5ZO4 - chains A and B; structure by X-ray diffraction, 2.50 A resolution.

# Chain A (and B)
Name: Putative 3'-5' exonuclease family protein
Source organism: Agrobacterium fabrum str. J-07
Notes: EC 3.1.13.-; chain B of this document is another copy of the same molecule, construct and numbering; everything in this record applies to it too
UniProtKB: A0A1S7QSB2 (A0A1S7QSB2_9RHIZ); numbering as in UniProt (aligned over 1-208)
Sequence (212 residues; row label = number of the first residue in the row; numbers below 1 keep their minus sign (Gly-3 is residue -3)):
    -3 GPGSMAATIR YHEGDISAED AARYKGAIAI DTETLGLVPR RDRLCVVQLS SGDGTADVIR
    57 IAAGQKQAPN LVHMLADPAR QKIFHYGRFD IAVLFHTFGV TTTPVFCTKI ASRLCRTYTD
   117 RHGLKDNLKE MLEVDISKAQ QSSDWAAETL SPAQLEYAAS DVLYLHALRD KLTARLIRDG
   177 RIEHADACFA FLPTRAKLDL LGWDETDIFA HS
Unresolved in the structure: -3 to 1 (chain B: -3 to 2)
Construct notes: expression tag (-3 to 0)
Metal / ion sites: Mn2+ site 1: Asp27, Asp86; Mn2+ site 2: Glu29, Asp157
From the paper describing this entry:
  - conformationally variable residues (loop rearrangement, side-chain flip): Lys134 to Ser138, Tyr153
  - Mn2+ coordination: Asp27, Glu29, Asp86, Asp157
  - mutagenesis - D86A, K121D, K134D, Y153A: abolished catalytic activity on 33-bp dsDNA
  - mutagenesis - K121D, K134D: abolished catalytic activity on dsDNA

# How chain A and chain B interact
Residue-residue contacts (60; chain A residue first):
  Tyr82(A) - Phe205(B)
  Tyr82(A) - His207(B)
  Arg84(A) - Phe205(B)  hydrogen bond (side chain-backbone)
  Arg84(A) - Ala206(B)
  Lys105(A) - His207(B)  hydrogen bond
  Ile106(A) - Phe205(B)  hydrophobic
  Arg109(A) - Trp199(B)
  Arg109(A) - Thr202(B)  hydrogen bond
  Arg109(A) - Asp203(B)  hydrogen bond (side chain-backbone)
  Arg109(A) - Ile204(B)  hydrogen bond (side chain-backbone)
  Arg109(A) - Ala206(B)  hydrogen bond (side chain-backbone)
  Arg109(A) - His207(B)
  Arg109(A) - Ser208(B)  hydrogen bond (side chain-backbone)
  Leu110(A) - Leu194(B)  hydrophobic
  Leu110(A) - Trp199(B)
  Leu110(A) - Ile204(B)  hydrophobic
  Thr113(A) - Trp199(B)
  Arg177(A) - Trp199(B)
  His180(A) - Thr190(B)
  His180(A) - Leu194(B)
  His180(A) - Leu197(B)
  Ala183(A) - Phe187(B)
  Ala183(A) - Thr190(B)
  Cys184(A) - Phe187(B)
  Cys184(A) - Ile204(B)  hydrophobic
  Cys184(A) - Phe205(B)
  Phe187(A) - Ala183(B)
  Phe187(A) - Cys184(B)
  Phe187(A) - Phe187(B)  hydrophobic
  Phe187(A) - Phe205(B)  hydrophobic
  Leu188(A) - Phe205(B)  hydrophobic
  Thr190(A) - His180(B)
  Thr190(A) - Ala183(B)
  Arg191(A) - Phe205(B)
  Leu194(A) - Leu110(B)  hydrophobic
  Leu194(A) - His180(B)
  Trp199(A) - Arg109(B)
  Trp199(A) - Leu110(B)
  Trp199(A) - Thr113(B)
  Trp199(A) - Arg177(B)
  Thr202(A) - Arg109(B)  hydrogen bond
  Asp203(A) - Arg109(B)  hydrogen bond (backbone-side chain)
  Asp203(A) - Arg191(B)  salt bridge
  Asp203(A) - Asp203(B)
  Ile204(A) - Arg109(B)  hydrogen bond (backbone-side chain)
  Ile204(A) - Leu110(B)  hydrophobic
  Ile204(A) - Cys184(B)  hydrophobic
  Phe205(A) - Tyr82(B)  hydrogen bond (backbone-side chain)
  Phe205(A) - Arg84(B)  hydrogen bond (backbone-side chain)
  Phe205(A) - Ile106(B)  hydrophobic
  Phe205(A) - Cys184(B)
  Phe205(A) - Phe187(B)  hydrophobic
  Phe205(A) - Leu188(B)  hydrophobic
  Phe205(A) - Arg191(B)
  Ala206(A) - Arg84(B)
  Ala206(A) - Arg109(B)  hydrogen bond (backbone-side chain)
  His207(A) - Tyr82(B)
  His207(A) - Lys105(B)  hydrogen bond
  His207(A) - Arg109(B)
  Ser208(A) - Arg109(B)
Other interface residues (no listed pair), chain A (26 interface residues in all): Lys193, Leu197
Other interface residues (no listed pair), chain B (26 interface residues in all): Lys193

# In short
Chain A and chain B each contribute 26 residues to their interface; the contacts include 14 hydrogen bonds and
1 salt bridge. Polar pairs include Asp203(A)-Arg191(B), Arg84(A)-Phe205(B) and Lys105(A)-His207(B). The paper
reports that D86A, K121D and K134D of chain A, among others, abolish catalytic activity on 33-bp dsDNA; Mn2+
coordination by Asp27(A), Glu29(A) and Asp86(A) among others.
Chain A and chain B are both Putative 3'-5' exonuclease family protein (Agrobacterium fabrum str. J-07); the
structure, inactive state of the nuclease, was determined by X-ray diffraction, deposited together with 5ZO3
and 5ZO5.
